Entry 7CNS (X-ray diffraction, 1.90 A resolution); this record covers chains A and B.

[Chain A]
Name: DUF521 domain-containing protein
From: Thermococcus kodakarensis (strain ATCC BAA-918 / JCM 12380 / KOD1)
UniProt: Q5JGJ6 (Q5JGJ6_THEKO); residue numbers follow UniProt; this construct covers 1-386
Chain sequence (386 residues; row label = number of the first residue in the row):
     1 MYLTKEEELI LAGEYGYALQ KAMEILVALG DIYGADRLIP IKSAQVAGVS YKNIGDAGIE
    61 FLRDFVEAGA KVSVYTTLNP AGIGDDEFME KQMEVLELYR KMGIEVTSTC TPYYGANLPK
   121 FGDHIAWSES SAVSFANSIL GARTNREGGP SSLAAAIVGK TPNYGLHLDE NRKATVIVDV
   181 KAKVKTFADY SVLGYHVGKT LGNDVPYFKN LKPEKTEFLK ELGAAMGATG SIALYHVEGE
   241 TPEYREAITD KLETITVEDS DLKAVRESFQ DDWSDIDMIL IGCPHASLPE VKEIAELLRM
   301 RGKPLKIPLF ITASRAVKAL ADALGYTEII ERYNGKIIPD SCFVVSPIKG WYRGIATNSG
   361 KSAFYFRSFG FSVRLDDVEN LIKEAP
Metal / ion sites: 3Fe-4S cluster Fe: Cys110, Cys283, Cys342
Ligand contacts:
  - 3Fe-4S cluster (F3S): Asn79, Pro80, Cys110, Glu129, Ser131, Gly282, Cys283, Pro284, His285, Cys342, Val344, Lys361
  - phosphomevalonate (PMV; (3R)-3-hydroxy-3-methyl-5-(phosphonooxy)pentanoic acid): Ala47, Gly48, Val49, Ser50, Asn53, Asn79, Pro80, Glu129, Ser130, Val345, Lys361, Tyr365
What the authors report for this chain:
  - 3Fe-4S cluster coordination: Cys110, Cys283, Cys342
  - binding site for phosphomevalonate: Gly48, Val49, Ser50, Asn53, Asn79, Glu129, Ser130, Lys361, Tyr365
  - contacts within the chain: Asn79-Glu129 (hydrogen bond), Glu129-Ser131 (hydrogen bond)

[Chain B]
Name: UPF0107 protein TK1248
From: Thermococcus kodakarensis (strain ATCC BAA-918 / JCM 12380 / KOD1)
UniProt: Q5JGJ7 (Y1248_THEKO); residue numbers follow UniProt; this construct covers 2-133
Chain sequence (134 residues; row label = number of the first residue in the row; numbering starts at 0):
     0 GPKLKGRKIV GGKAEGEVIV SRKPLSFLGG VDPETGIVTD AESDIRGQSI AGKILVFPRG
    60 KGSTVGSYVI YALKKNNKAP KAIIVGEAET IVATGAIISD IPMVDGVDVS KLKTGMKVRV
   120 DADSGEVEIL EDGE
Unresolved in the structure: 131-133
Sequence notes: expression tag (0-1)
Ligand contacts: phosphomevalonate (PMV; (3R)-3-hydroxy-3-methyl-5-(phosphonooxy)pentanoic acid): Leu27, Ser62, Thr63, Val64
What the authors report for this chain:
  - binding site for phosphomevalonate: Thr63
  - catalytic residues: Ser62 (proposed by the authors, not directly observed)

[How chain A and chain B interact]
Contacting residue pairs (59):
  Ala28(A) - Ile96(B)  hydrophobic
  Leu29(A) - Thr93(B)
  Leu29(A) - Ile96(B)  hydrophobic
  Ile32(A) - Arg6(B)  hydrogen bond (backbone-side chain)
  Ile32(A) - Ile8(B)
  Ile32(A) - Ile96(B)  hydrophobic
  Tyr33(A) - Arg6(B)
  Tyr33(A) - Ala87(B)  hydrogen bond (side chain-backbone)
  Tyr33(A) - Glu88(B)  hydrogen bond (side chain-backbone)
  Tyr33(A) - Thr89(B)  hydrogen bond (side chain-backbone)
  Tyr33(A) - Ala92(B)
  Ala47(A) - Thr63(B)
  Ala47(A) - Val64(B)  hydrophobic
  Ala47(A) - Tyr67(B)
  Gly48(A) - Val64(B)
  Gly48(A) - Tyr67(B)
  Asn53(A) - Leu27(B)
  Asn53(A) - Val64(B)
  Ile54(A) - Tyr67(B)  hydrophobic
  Ala57(A) - Tyr70(B)
  Ala57(A) - Ala71(B)  hydrophobic
  Ala57(A) - Lys74(B)
  Glu60(A) - Tyr70(B)  hydrogen bond
  Glu60(A) - Lys74(B)  salt bridge
  Phe61(A) - Tyr67(B)
  Phe61(A) - Tyr70(B)  hydrophobic
  Ser128(A) - Thr63(B)
  Glu129(A) - Thr63(B)  hydrogen bond (backbone-side chain)
  Ser130(A) - Thr63(B)
  Arg146(A) - Lys60(B)
  Arg146(A) - Gly61(B)  hydrogen bond (side chain-backbone)
  Arg146(A) - Glu88(B)  salt bridge
  Arg146(A) - Thr89(B)
  Arg146(A) - Ile90(B)
  Glu147(A) - Thr63(B)
  Glu147(A) - Thr89(B)
  Gly148(A) - Thr63(B)
  Gly148(A) - Ser66(B)
  Gly148(A) - Ile90(B)
  Gly149(A) - Thr63(B)  hydrogen bond (backbone-backbone)
  Pro150(A) - Ser66(B)
  Pro150(A) - Tyr67(B)
  Pro150(A) - Thr93(B)
  Pro150(A) - Ile97(B)  hydrophobic
  Ser151(A) - Thr89(B)
  Ser151(A) - Thr93(B)
  Tyr164(A) - Thr89(B)  hydrogen bond
  Leu201(A) - Arg58(B)
  Gly202(A) - Arg58(B)
  Asn203(A) - Arg58(B)
  Asn203(A) - Glu86(B)  hydrogen bond
  Gly227(A) - Gly61(B)
  Ala228(A) - Gly61(B)
  Thr229(A) - Lys60(B)
  Gly230(A) - Lys60(B)
  Gly230(A) - Gly61(B)  hydrogen bond (backbone-backbone)
  Ser231(A) - Gly59(B)
  Tyr365(A) - Gly61(B)
  Tyr365(A) - Ser62(B)  hydrogen bond (side chain-backbone)
Other interface residues (no listed pair), chain A (38 interface residues in all): Ile25, Leu62, Tyr99, Asn145, Leu153, Phe364, Ser368, Phe369
Other interface residues (no listed pair), chain B (28 interface residues in all): Lys7, Gly28, Thr38, Val68

[Overview]
38 residues of chain A and 28 residues of chain B are in contact, with 12 hydrogen bonds and 2 salt bridges.
Polar pairs include Glu60(A)-Lys74(B), Arg146(A)-Glu88(B) and Ile32(A)-Arg6(B). Phosphomevalonate is bound
between chain A and chain B. From the paper: the catalytic residue Ser62(B); a binding site for
phosphomevalonate at Gly48(A), Val49(A) and Thr63(B) among others.
Chain A is DUF521 domain-containing protein and chain B is UPF0107 protein TK1248, both from Thermococcus
kodakarensis (strain ATCC BAA-918 / JCM 12380 / KOD1); the structure, Crystal structure of Thermococcus
kodakaraensis aconitase X (holo-form), was determined by X-ray diffraction, deposited together with 7CNP,
7CNQ, 7CNR and 7D2R.
